PDB entry 5BK0 | X-ray diffraction, 3.15 A resolution | chains A and E of the 3 polymer chains in the assembly

[Chain A]
Molecule: 663 Antibody, light chain
Source organism: Homo sapiens
Notes: antibody fragment or engineered binder
Chain sequence (217 residues; each row starts with the number of its first residue; a row labelled like 27A-27D holds insertion residues (27A, then the next letters in order)):
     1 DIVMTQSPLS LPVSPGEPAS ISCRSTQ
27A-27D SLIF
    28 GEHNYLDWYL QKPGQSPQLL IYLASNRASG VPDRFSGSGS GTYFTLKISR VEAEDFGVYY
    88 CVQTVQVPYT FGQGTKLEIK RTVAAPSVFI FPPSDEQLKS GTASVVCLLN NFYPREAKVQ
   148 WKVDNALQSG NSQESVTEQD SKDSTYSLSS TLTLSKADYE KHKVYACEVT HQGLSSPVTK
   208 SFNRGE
Disulfide bonds: Cys23-Cys88, Cys134-Cys194

[Chain E]
Molecule: Circumsporozoite protein NANP 5-mer
Chain sequence (20 residues; each row starts with the number of its first residue):
     1 NANPNANPNA NPNANPNANP
Unresolved in the structure: 1, 9-20

[Interface between chain A and chain E]
Residue-residue contacts (11; chain A residue first):
  Phe27D(A) with Pro8(E), hydrophobic
  Tyr32(A) with Ala2(E), hydrophobic; Asn3(E); Ala6(E), hydrogen bond (side chain-backbone); Pro8(E)
  Thr91(A) with Ala2(E); Asn3(E), hydrogen bond (backbone-backbone)
  Val92(A) with Ala2(E), hydrogen bond (backbone-backbone)
  Tyr96(A) with Ala2(E), hydrogen bond (side chain-backbone); Asn3(E); Pro4(E)
Other interface residues (no listed pair), chain E (6 interface residues in all): Asn7

[Overview]
Chain A and chain E form an interface of 5 and 6 residues respectively, with 4 hydrogen bonds. Polar contacts
include Tyr32(A)-Ala6(E), Tyr96(A)-Ala2(E) and Thr91(A)-Asn3(E).
Chain A is 663 Antibody, light chain (Homo sapiens) and chain E is Circumsporozoite protein NANP 5-mer; the
structure, Crystal structure of 663 Fab bound to circumsporozoite protein NANP 5-mer, was determined by X-ray
diffraction (same publication as 5BK3 and 6AZX).
